4BTX - chains A and B; structure by X-ray diffraction, 2.78 A resolution.

# Chain A (and B)
Protein: Membrane primary amine oxidase
From: Homo sapiens
Notes: EC 1.4.3.21; chain B of this document is another copy of the same molecule, construct and numbering; everything in this record applies to it too
UniProtKB: Q16853 (AOC3_HUMAN); numbering as in UniProt (aligned over 27-763)
Amino-acid sequence (737 residues; numbered 27 to 763; the number before each row is that of its first residue):
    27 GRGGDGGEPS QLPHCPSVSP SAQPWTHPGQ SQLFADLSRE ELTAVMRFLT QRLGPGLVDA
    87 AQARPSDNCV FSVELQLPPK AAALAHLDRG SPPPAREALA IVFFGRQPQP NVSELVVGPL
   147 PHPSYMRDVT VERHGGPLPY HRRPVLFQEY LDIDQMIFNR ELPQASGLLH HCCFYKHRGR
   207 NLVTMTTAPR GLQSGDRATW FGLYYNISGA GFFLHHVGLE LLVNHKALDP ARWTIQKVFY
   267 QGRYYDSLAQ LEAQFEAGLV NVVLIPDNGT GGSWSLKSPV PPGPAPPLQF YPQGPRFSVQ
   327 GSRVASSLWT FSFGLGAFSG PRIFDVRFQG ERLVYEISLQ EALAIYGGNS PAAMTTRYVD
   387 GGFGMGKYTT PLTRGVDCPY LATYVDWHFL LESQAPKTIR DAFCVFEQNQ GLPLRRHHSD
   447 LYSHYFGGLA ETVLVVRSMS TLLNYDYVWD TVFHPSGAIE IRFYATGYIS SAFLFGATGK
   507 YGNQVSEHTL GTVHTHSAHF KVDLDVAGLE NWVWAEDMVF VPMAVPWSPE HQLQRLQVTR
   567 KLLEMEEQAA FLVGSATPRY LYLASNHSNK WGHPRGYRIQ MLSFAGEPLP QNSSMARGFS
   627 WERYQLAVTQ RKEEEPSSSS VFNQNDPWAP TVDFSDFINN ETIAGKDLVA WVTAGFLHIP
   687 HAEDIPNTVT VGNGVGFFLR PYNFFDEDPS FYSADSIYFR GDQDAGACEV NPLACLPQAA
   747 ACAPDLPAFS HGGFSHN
Unresolved in the structure: 27-53, 763 (chain B: 27-56, 763)
Disulfide bonds: Cys-198/Cys-199, Cys-404/Cys-430, Cys-734/Cys-741
Covalent attachments: N-acetylglucosamine (NAG) linked to Asn-137, Asn-232, Asn-592
Modified / non-standard residues: Tyr-471 (5-(2-carboxy-2-aminoethyl)-2-hydroxy-1,4-benzoquinone; TPQ)
Ion coordination: Cu ion: His-520, His-522, His-684; Ca2+ site 1: Asp-529, Leu-530, Asp-531, Asp-673, Leu-674; Ca2+ site 2: Glu-572, Phe-663, Asn-665, Glu-667
Ligand contacts: WF8 (5-isopropylamino-2-phenyl-6-(1H-1,2,4-triazol-5-yl)-3(2H)-pyridazinone): Phe-173, Tyr-176, Leu-177, Asp-180, Thr-210, Met-211, Thr-212, Phe-227, Phe-389, Tyr-394, Leu-469
UniProt features mapped onto this chain:
  - active site: Asp-386 (Proton acceptor), Tyr-471 (Schiff-base intermediate with substrate)
  - binding site (Cu(2+)): His-520, His-522, His-684
  - binding site (Ca(2+)): Asp-529, Leu-530, Asp-531, Glu-572, Glu-641, Phe-663, Asn-665, Glu-667, Asp-673, Leu-674
  - modified residue: Tyr-471 (2',4',5'-topaquinone)
  - glycosylation: Ser-43 (O-linked (GalNAc...) serine), Asn-137 (N-linked (GlcNAc...) asparagine), Thr-212 (O-linked (GalNAc...) threonine), Asn-232 (N-linked (GlcNAc...) asparagine), Asn-294 (N-linked (GlcNAc...) asparagine), Asn-592 (N-linked (GlcNAc...) (complex) asparagine), Asn-618 (N-linked (GlcNAc...) asparagine), Asn-666 (N-linked (GlcNAc...) asparagine), Thr-679 (O-linked (GlcNAc) threonine)
  - mutagenesis: Met-211 (M211V: Increased activity towards 2-phenylethylamine, and decreased activity towards methylamine and benzylamine; when associated with N-394 and G-469), Tyr-394 (Y394N: Increased activity towards 2-phenylethylamine, and decreased activity towards methylamine and benzylamine; when associated with V-211 and G-469), Leu-469 (L469G: Increased activity towards 2-phenylethylamine, and decreased activity towards methylamine and benzylamine; when associated with V-211 and N-394)
Reported in the primary citation:
  - post-translational modification sites: Tyr-471
  - binding site for WF8: Phe-173, Tyr-176, Leu-177, Asp-180, Thr-210, Thr-212, Phe-389, Tyr-394, Tyr-448, Leu-469
  - contacts within the chain: Thr-212/Arg-216 (hydrogen bond), Tyr-176/Arg-216 (hydrogen bond)
  - conformationally variable residues (side-chain flip): Phe-173, Thr-212, Phe-389
  - catalytic residues: Asp-386 (citing earlier work)

# How chain A and chain B interact
Disulfides between the chains: Cys-748(A)/Cys-748(B)
Contacting residue pairs (396):
  Val-209(A) / Tyr-448(B)  hydrophobic
  Thr-210(A) / Tyr-448(B)  hydrogen bond (backbone-side chain)
  Leu-218(A) / Ser-554(B)
  Leu-218(A) / His-557(B)
  Gln-219(A) / His-557(B)
  Trp-226(A) / Trp-553(B)
  Asn-232(A) / Tyr-448(B)
  Gly-235(A) / Ser-449(B)  hydrogen bond (backbone-side chain)
  Gly-235(A) / Tyr-451(B)
  Gly-235(A) / Tyr-724(B)  hydrogen bond (backbone-side chain)
  Ala-236(A) / Tyr-451(B)  hydrogen bond (backbone-side chain)
  Gly-237(A) / Tyr-451(B)  hydrogen bond (backbone-side chain)
  Phe-238(A) / Tyr-448(B)  hydrophobic
  Tyr-270(A) / Trp-553(B)
  Gly-297(A) / Phe-717(B)
  Gly-298(A) / Glu-713(B)  hydrogen bond (backbone-side chain)
  Gly-298(A) / Phe-717(B)
  Ser-301(A) / Phe-717(B)
  Leu-302(A) / Arg-441(B)
  Leu-302(A) / Tyr-451(B)  hydrophobic
  Leu-302(A) / Tyr-724(B)  hydrophobic
  Lys-303(A) / Phe-717(B)
  Lys-303(A) / Tyr-724(B)
  Ser-304(A) / Phe-717(B)  hydrogen bond (side chain-backbone)
  Ser-304(A) / Tyr-718(B)
  Ser-304(A) / Ser-719(B)  hydrogen bond (side chain-backbone)
  Ser-304(A) / Ser-722(B)
  Pro-305(A) / Phe-717(B)
  Pro-305(A) / Tyr-718(B)  hydrophobic
  Val-306(A) / Tyr-718(B)
  Pro-307(A) / Ala-720(B)
  Pro-308(A) / Ala-720(B)
  Gly-309(A) / Gln-319(B)
  Gly-309(A) / Ala-720(B)
  Pro-310(A) / Gln-319(B)
  Pro-310(A) / Arg-322(B)  hydrogen bond (backbone-side chain)
  Pro-310(A) / Asp-721(B)
  Ala-311(A) / Gln-319(B)
  Ala-311(A) / Arg-322(B)
  Pro-312(A) / Pro-318(B)
  Pro-312(A) / Arg-322(B)
  Pro-312(A) / Thr-458(B)
  Pro-312(A) / Asp-721(B)
  Pro-313(A) / Gln-315(B)
  Pro-313(A) / Phe-316(B)
  Pro-313(A) / Tyr-317(B)  hydrophobic
  Pro-313(A) / Asn-435(B)  hydrogen bond (backbone-side chain)
  Pro-313(A) / Thr-458(B)
  Leu-314(A) / Leu-314(B)
  Leu-314(A) / Gln-315(B)
  Leu-314(A) / Phe-316(B)  hydrogen bond (backbone-backbone)
  Gln-315(A) / Pro-313(B)
  Gln-315(A) / Leu-314(B)
  Gln-315(A) / Gln-315(B)  hydrogen bond
  Phe-316(A) / Pro-313(B)
  Phe-316(A) / Leu-314(B)  hydrogen bond (backbone-backbone)
  Phe-316(A) / Phe-316(B)  hydrophobic
  Phe-316(A) / Pro-750(B)  hydrophobic
  Tyr-317(A) / Pro-313(B)  hydrophobic
  Pro-318(A) / Pro-312(B)
  Gln-319(A) / Pro-310(B)
  Gln-319(A) / Ala-311(B)  hydrogen bond (side chain-backbone)
  Arg-322(A) / Pro-310(B)  hydrogen bond (side chain-backbone)
  Arg-322(A) / Ala-311(B)  hydrogen bond (side chain-backbone)
  Arg-322(A) / Pro-312(B)
  Ile-371(A) / Leu-562(B)
  Tyr-372(A) / Leu-562(B)
  Gly-373(A) / Leu-562(B)
  Gly-374(A) / Arg-561(B)  hydrogen bond (backbone-side chain)
  Asn-375(A) / Arg-561(B)
  Pro-377(A) / Trp-553(B)  hydrophobic
  Met-380(A) / Leu-559(B)
  Met-380(A) / Arg-561(B)
  Thr-381(A) / Leu-559(B)
  Arg-383(A) / Gln-560(B)
  Thr-396(A) / Arg-442(B)  hydrogen bond
  Thr-396(A) / His-444(B)
  Pro-397(A) / Arg-442(B)
  Pro-397(A) / His-444(B)
  Thr-399(A) / Phe-452(B)
  Arg-400(A) / Leu-739(B)
  Gly-401(A) / Ala-456(B)
  Val-402(A) / Pro-439(B)
  Val-402(A) / Phe-452(B)  hydrophobic
  Val-402(A) / Leu-455(B)
  Val-402(A) / Ala-456(B)
  Val-402(A) / Ile-723(B)  hydrophobic
  Asp-403(A) / Pro-439(B)
  Asp-403(A) / Arg-442(B)  salt bridge
  Asp-403(A) / Phe-452(B)
  Pro-405(A) / Gly-437(B)
  Phe-432(A) / Gly-437(B)
  Glu-433(A) / Pro-313(B)
  Gln-434(A) / Asn-435(B)  hydrogen bond (side chain-backbone)
  Gln-434(A) / Gln-436(B)
  Gln-434(A) / Gly-437(B)
  Asn-435(A) / Pro-313(B)  hydrogen bond (side chain-backbone)
  Asn-435(A) / Gln-434(B)  hydrogen bond (backbone-side chain)
  Gln-436(A) / Gln-434(B)  hydrogen bond (backbone-side chain)
  Gly-437(A) / Pro-405(B)
  Gly-437(A) / Phe-432(B)
  Gly-437(A) / Gln-434(B)
  Gly-437(A) / Arg-463(B)  hydrogen bond (backbone-side chain)
  Leu-438(A) / Arg-463(B)
  Leu-438(A) / Tyr-490(B)
  Leu-438(A) / Thr-696(B)
  Pro-439(A) / Val-402(B)
  Pro-439(A) / Asp-403(B)
  Pro-439(A) / Met-465(B)  hydrophobic
  Pro-439(A) / Thr-696(B)  hydrogen bond (backbone-side chain)
  Leu-440(A) / Val-695(B)
  Leu-440(A) / Thr-696(B)  hydrogen bond (backbone-backbone)
  Leu-440(A) / Val-697(B)  hydrophobic
  Arg-441(A) / Thr-492(B)
  Arg-441(A) / Asn-693(B)
  Arg-442(A) / Thr-396(B)  hydrogen bond
  Arg-442(A) / Pro-397(B)
  Arg-442(A) / Asp-403(B)  salt bridge
  Arg-442(A) / Met-465(B)  hydrogen bond
  Arg-442(A) / Thr-467(B)  hydrogen bond
  Arg-442(A) / Asp-472(B)  salt bridge
  Arg-442(A) / Thr-492(B)
  Arg-442(A) / Gly-493(B)  hydrogen bond (backbone-backbone)
  Arg-442(A) / Asn-693(B)
  His-443(A) / Thr-467(B)
  His-443(A) / Leu-469(B)
  His-443(A) / Asn-470(B)
  His-443(A) / Asp-472(B)  salt bridge
  His-443(A) / Gly-493(B)
  His-443(A) / Tyr-494(B)
  His-443(A) / Asn-693(B)
  His-444(A) / Thr-396(B)
  His-444(A) / Pro-397(B)
  His-444(A) / Thr-467(B)
  His-444(A) / Asp-472(B)  hydrogen bond (backbone-side chain)
  His-444(A) / His-757(B)
  His-444(A) / Gly-759(B)  hydrogen bond (side chain-backbone)
  His-444(A) / Phe-760(B)
  Ser-445(A) / Phe-760(B)
  Asp-446(A) / Phe-760(B)
  Asp-446(A) / Ser-761(B)  hydrogen bond (side chain-backbone)
  Tyr-448(A) / Val-209(B)  hydrophobic
  Tyr-448(A) / Thr-210(B)  hydrogen bond (side chain-backbone)
  Tyr-448(A) / Phe-238(B)  hydrophobic
  Ser-449(A) / Gly-235(B)  hydrogen bond (side chain-backbone)
  His-450(A) / Phe-760(B)
  His-450(A) / Ser-761(B)
  His-450(A) / His-762(B)
  Tyr-451(A) / Gly-235(B)
  Tyr-451(A) / Ala-236(B)  hydrogen bond (side chain-backbone)
  Tyr-451(A) / Gly-237(B)  hydrogen bond (side chain-backbone)
  Tyr-451(A) / Leu-302(B)  hydrophobic
  Tyr-451(A) / Tyr-494(B)
  Tyr-451(A) / Phe-760(B)
  Phe-452(A) / Thr-399(B)
  Phe-452(A) / Asp-403(B)
  Gly-453(A) / Leu-302(B)
  Gly-453(A) / Asn-693(B)
  Gly-454(A) / Val-402(B)
  Leu-455(A) / Val-402(B)
  Ala-456(A) / Gly-401(B)
  Ala-456(A) / Val-402(B)
  Glu-457(A) / Val-697(B)
  Thr-458(A) / Pro-312(B)
  Thr-458(A) / Pro-313(B)
  Arg-463(A) / Gly-437(B)  hydrogen bond (side chain-backbone)
  Arg-463(A) / Leu-438(B)
  Met-465(A) / Pro-439(B)  hydrophobic
  Met-465(A) / Arg-442(B)  hydrogen bond
  Thr-467(A) / Arg-442(B)  hydrogen bond
  Thr-467(A) / His-443(B)
  Thr-467(A) / His-444(B)
  Leu-469(A) / His-443(B)
  Asn-470(A) / His-443(B)
  Asp-472(A) / Arg-442(B)  salt bridge
  Asp-472(A) / His-443(B)  salt bridge
  Asp-472(A) / His-444(B)  hydrogen bond (side chain-backbone)
  His-480(A) / Val-697(B)
  Tyr-490(A) / Leu-438(B)
  Thr-492(A) / Arg-441(B)
  Thr-492(A) / Arg-442(B)
  Gly-493(A) / Arg-442(B)  hydrogen bond (backbone-backbone)
  Tyr-494(A) / His-443(B)
  Tyr-494(A) / Tyr-451(B)
  Gly-505(A) / Val-564(B)
  Gly-505(A) / Arg-566(B)  hydrogen bond (backbone-side chain)
  Lys-506(A) / Gln-563(B)
  Lys-506(A) / Val-564(B)  hydrogen bond (backbone-backbone)
  Tyr-507(A) / Arg-561(B)  hydrogen bond
  Tyr-507(A) / Leu-562(B)
  Tyr-507(A) / Gln-563(B)
  Gly-508(A) / Val-564(B)
  Gly-508(A) / Arg-566(B)  hydrogen bond (backbone-side chain)
  Asn-509(A) / Arg-566(B)  hydrogen bond
  Asn-509(A) / His-599(B)
  Asn-509(A) / Tyr-708(B)  hydrogen bond
  Asn-509(A) / Asn-709(B)
  Gln-510(A) / Trp-597(B)
  Gln-510(A) / His-599(B)  hydrogen bond (backbone-side chain)
  Val-511(A) / Trp-597(B)  hydrogen bond (backbone-side chain)
  Ser-512(A) / Trp-597(B)
  Glu-513(A) / Trp-597(B)
  Val-519(A) / Leu-562(B)
  Val-519(A) / Val-564(B)  hydrophobic
  Thr-521(A) / Met-544(B)
  Glu-542(A) / Ile-685(B)
  Met-544(A) / Thr-521(B)
  Met-544(A) / Gly-612(B)
  Met-544(A) / Glu-613(B)  hydrogen bond (side chain-backbone)
  Met-544(A) / Leu-683(B)  hydrophobic
  Phe-546(A) / Glu-613(B)
  Phe-546(A) / Pro-614(B)
  Phe-546(A) / Leu-615(B)  hydrophobic
  Phe-546(A) / Pro-616(B)
  Val-551(A) / Leu-218(B)  hydrophobic
  Pro-552(A) / Tyr-270(B)
  Trp-553(A) / Trp-226(B)
  Trp-553(A) / Lys-263(B)
  Trp-553(A) / Tyr-270(B)  hydrophobic
  Trp-553(A) / Pro-377(B)  hydrophobic
  Trp-553(A) / Thr-381(B)
  His-557(A) / Leu-218(B)
  His-557(A) / Gln-219(B)
  Leu-559(A) / Thr-381(B)
  Gln-560(A) / Arg-383(B)  hydrogen bond (backbone-side chain)
  Gln-560(A) / Leu-615(B)
  Gln-560(A) / Pro-616(B)
  Gln-560(A) / Ser-619(B)
  Arg-561(A) / Gly-374(B)  hydrogen bond (side chain-backbone)
  Arg-561(A) / Met-380(B)
  Arg-561(A) / Tyr-507(B)  hydrogen bond
  Leu-562(A) / Ile-371(B)
  Leu-562(A) / Tyr-372(B)
  Leu-562(A) / Gly-373(B)
  Leu-562(A) / Tyr-507(B)
  Gln-563(A) / Lys-506(B)
  Gln-563(A) / Tyr-507(B)  hydrogen bond
  Val-564(A) / Lys-506(B)  hydrogen bond (backbone-backbone)
  Val-564(A) / Val-519(B)  hydrophobic
  Arg-566(A) / Gly-505(B)  hydrogen bond (side chain-backbone)
  Arg-566(A) / Gly-508(B)  hydrogen bond (side chain-backbone)
  Arg-566(A) / Asn-509(B)  hydrogen bond
  Arg-585(A) / Ala-611(B)  hydrogen bond (side chain-backbone)
  Arg-585(A) / Gly-612(B)
  Arg-585(A) / Glu-613(B)
  Arg-585(A) / Leu-683(B)
  Tyr-586(A) / Leu-683(B)  hydrogen bond (side chain-backbone)
  Tyr-586(A) / His-684(B)
  Tyr-586(A) / Ile-685(B)  hydrogen bond (side chain-backbone)
  Asn-595(A) / Ala-688(B)
  Trp-597(A) / Gln-510(B)
  Trp-597(A) / Val-511(B)
  Trp-597(A) / Ser-512(B)
  Trp-597(A) / Glu-513(B)
  His-599(A) / Asn-509(B)
  His-599(A) / Gln-510(B)  hydrogen bond (side chain-backbone)
  Gln-606(A) / Phe-610(B)
  Gln-606(A) / Gly-698(B)  hydrogen bond (side chain-backbone)
  Met-607(A) / Phe-610(B)
  Leu-608(A) / Phe-610(B)  hydrophobic
  Phe-610(A) / Arg-585(B)
  Phe-610(A) / Met-607(B)
  Ala-611(A) / Arg-585(B)  hydrogen bond (backbone-side chain)
  Gly-612(A) / Met-544(B)
  Gly-612(A) / Arg-585(B)  hydrogen bond (backbone-side chain)
  Glu-613(A) / Met-544(B)
  Glu-613(A) / Phe-546(B)
  Glu-613(A) / Arg-585(B)
  Pro-614(A) / Phe-546(B)
  Leu-615(A) / Phe-546(B)  hydrophobic
  Pro-616(A) / Phe-546(B)
  Pro-616(A) / Gln-560(B)
  Asn-618(A) / Gln-560(B)
  Ser-619(A) / Gln-560(B)
  Leu-683(A) / Met-544(B)  hydrophobic
  Leu-683(A) / Tyr-586(B)  hydrogen bond (backbone-side chain)
  His-684(A) / Tyr-586(B)
  Ile-685(A) / Val-564(B)  hydrophobic
  Ile-685(A) / Tyr-586(B)  hydrogen bond (backbone-side chain)
  Ile-685(A) / Tyr-708(B)
  His-687(A) / Pro-707(B)
  His-687(A) / Tyr-708(B)
  His-687(A) / Asn-709(B)
  Ala-688(A) / Asn-595(B)
  Ala-688(A) / Asn-709(B)  hydrogen bond (backbone-side chain)
  Ala-688(A) / Phe-711(B)
  Ala-688(A) / Asp-712(B)
  Ala-688(A) / Glu-713(B)
  Ala-688(A) / Asp-714(B)  hydrogen bond (backbone-backbone)
  Glu-689(A) / Pro-707(B)
  Glu-689(A) / Tyr-708(B)
  Glu-689(A) / Asn-709(B)  hydrogen bond (side chain-backbone)
  Glu-689(A) / Phe-710(B)  hydrogen bond (side chain-backbone)
  Glu-689(A) / Phe-711(B)  hydrogen bond (side chain-backbone)
  Glu-689(A) / Asp-714(B)
  Ile-691(A) / Glu-713(B)
  Ile-691(A) / Asp-714(B)  hydrogen bond (backbone-backbone)
  Pro-692(A) / Phe-717(B)  hydrophobic
  Asn-693(A) / Arg-441(B)
  Asn-693(A) / Arg-442(B)
  Asn-693(A) / His-443(B)
  Val-695(A) / Leu-440(B)  hydrophobic
  Val-695(A) / Asp-714(B)
  Thr-696(A) / Leu-438(B)
  Thr-696(A) / Pro-439(B)  hydrogen bond (side chain-backbone)
  Thr-696(A) / Leu-440(B)  hydrogen bond (backbone-backbone)
  Val-697(A) / Leu-440(B)  hydrophobic
  Val-697(A) / Glu-457(B)
  Val-697(A) / His-480(B)
  Val-697(A) / Phe-704(B)  hydrophobic
  Val-697(A) / Arg-706(B)  hydrogen bond (backbone-side chain)
  Gly-698(A) / Gln-606(B)
  Gly-698(A) / Phe-704(B)
  Asn-699(A) / Arg-706(B)  hydrogen bond
  Phe-704(A) / Val-697(B)  hydrophobic
  Phe-704(A) / Gly-698(B)
  Arg-706(A) / Val-697(B)  hydrogen bond (side chain-backbone)
  Arg-706(A) / Asn-699(B)  hydrogen bond
  Pro-707(A) / His-687(B)
  Pro-707(A) / Glu-689(B)
  Tyr-708(A) / Asn-509(B)  hydrogen bond
  Tyr-708(A) / Ile-685(B)
  Tyr-708(A) / His-687(B)
  Tyr-708(A) / Glu-689(B)
  Asn-709(A) / Asn-509(B)
  Asn-709(A) / His-687(B)
  Asn-709(A) / Ala-688(B)  hydrogen bond (side chain-backbone)
  Asn-709(A) / Glu-689(B)  hydrogen bond (backbone-side chain)
  Phe-710(A) / Glu-689(B)  hydrogen bond (backbone-side chain)
  Phe-711(A) / Ala-688(B)
  Phe-711(A) / Glu-689(B)  hydrogen bond (backbone-side chain)
  Asp-712(A) / Ala-688(B)
  Glu-713(A) / Gly-297(B)
  Glu-713(A) / Ala-688(B)
  Glu-713(A) / Ile-691(B)
  Asp-714(A) / Ala-688(B)
  Asp-714(A) / Glu-689(B)
  Asp-714(A) / Ile-691(B)  hydrogen bond (backbone-backbone)
  Asp-714(A) / Val-695(B)
  Phe-717(A) / Gly-297(B)
  Phe-717(A) / Gly-298(B)
  Phe-717(A) / Ser-301(B)
  Phe-717(A) / Leu-302(B)
  Phe-717(A) / Lys-303(B)
  Phe-717(A) / Ser-304(B)  hydrogen bond (backbone-side chain)
  Phe-717(A) / Pro-305(B)
  Tyr-718(A) / Ser-304(B)  hydrogen bond (backbone-side chain)
  Tyr-718(A) / Pro-305(B)  hydrophobic
  Tyr-718(A) / Val-306(B)
  Ser-719(A) / Ser-304(B)  hydrogen bond (backbone-side chain)
  Ala-720(A) / Pro-307(B)
  Ala-720(A) / Pro-308(B)
  Ala-720(A) / Gly-309(B)
  Asp-721(A) / Pro-312(B)
  Ser-722(A) / Ser-304(B)
  Ile-723(A) / Val-402(B)  hydrophobic
  Tyr-724(A) / Gly-235(B)  hydrogen bond (side chain-backbone)
  Tyr-724(A) / Leu-302(B)  hydrophobic
  Tyr-724(A) / Lys-303(B)
  Phe-725(A) / His-757(B)
  Gly-727(A) / Phe-760(B)
  Ala-731(A) / Phe-755(B)
  Asn-737(A) / Phe-755(B)
  Leu-739(A) / Arg-400(B)
  Leu-739(A) / Val-402(B)  hydrophobic
  Leu-739(A) / Tyr-406(B)
  Leu-739(A) / Phe-755(B)
  Ala-740(A) / Phe-755(B)  hydrophobic
  Leu-742(A) / Leu-752(B)  hydrophobic
  Pro-743(A) / Tyr-406(B)
  Pro-743(A) / Leu-752(B)
  Pro-743(A) / Pro-753(B)
  Cys-748(A) / Ala-746(B)
  Cys-748(A) / Cys-748(B)  disulfide
  Cys-748(A) / Ala-749(B)  hydrophobic
  Ala-749(A) / Ala-746(B)
  Ala-749(A) / Ala-749(B)  hydrophobic
  Ala-749(A) / Pro-750(B)
  Pro-750(A) / Ala-745(B)
  Asp-751(A) / Ala-745(B)
  Asp-751(A) / Ala-746(B)  hydrogen bond (side chain-backbone)
  Leu-752(A) / Leu-742(B)  hydrophobic
  Phe-755(A) / Ala-731(B)
  Phe-755(A) / Asn-737(B)
  Phe-755(A) / Ala-740(B)  hydrophobic
  His-757(A) / Phe-725(B)
  Gly-759(A) / His-444(B)
  Phe-760(A) / His-444(B)
  Phe-760(A) / Ser-445(B)
  Phe-760(A) / Asp-446(B)
  Phe-760(A) / His-450(B)
  Phe-760(A) / Tyr-451(B)
  Phe-760(A) / Gly-727(B)
  Ser-761(A) / Asp-446(B)  hydrogen bond (backbone-side chain)
  Ser-761(A) / His-450(B)  hydrogen bond (backbone-side chain)
  His-762(A) / His-450(B)
Also at the interface, not in a pair above, chain A (199 interface residues in all): Asp-180, Ile-233, Ser-234, Phe-239, Leu-248, Lys-263, Tyr-406, Leu-447, Val-474, Asp-476, Ser-482, Ala-484, His-520, Asp-543, Ser-554, Thr-694, Gly-732, Pro-738, Ala-747
Also at the interface, not in a pair above, chain B (200 interface residues in all): Asp-180, Asn-232, Ile-233, Ser-234, Phe-239, Leu-248, Asn-375, Cys-404, Glu-433, Leu-447, Gly-453, Gly-454, Asp-476, Ser-482, Ala-484, His-520, Glu-542, Asp-543, Val-551, Pro-552, Leu-608, Pro-692, Thr-694, Arg-726, Gly-732, Pro-738, Ala-754

# Overview
Chain A and chain B form an interface of 199 and 200 residues respectively; the contacts include 1 disulfide
bond, 92 hydrogen bonds and 6 salt bridges. Among the polar pairs are Asp-403(A)/Arg-442(B),
Arg-442(A)/Asp-472(B) and His-443(A)/Asp-472(B). From the paper: the catalytic residue Asp-386(A); a binding
site for WF8 at Phe-173(A), Tyr-176(A) and Leu-177(A) among others.
Both chains are Membrane primary amine oxidase (Homo sapiens). Entry 4BTX (Crystal structure of human vascular
adhesion protein-1 in complex with pyridazinone inhibitors) was determined by X-ray diffraction (same
publication as 4BTW and 4BTY).
